PDB entry 8PKJ | electron microscopy, 2.50 A resolution | chains A and J of the 10 polymer chains in the assembly

# Chain A
Molecule: Histone H3 (Fragment)
From: Mus musculus
UniProtKB: A0A7L1D652 (A0A7L1D652_9PASS); residues 0-135 here correspond to UniProt positions 1-136 (UniProt number = residue number + 1)
Amino-acid sequence (136 residues; each row starts with the number of its first residue; numbering starts at 0):
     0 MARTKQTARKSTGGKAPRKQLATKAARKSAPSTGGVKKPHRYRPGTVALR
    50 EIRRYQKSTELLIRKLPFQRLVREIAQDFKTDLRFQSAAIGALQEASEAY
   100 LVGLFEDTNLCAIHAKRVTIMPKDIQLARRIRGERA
Not modelled in the structure: 0-39, 134-135

# Chain J
Molecule: 153-nt DNA strand
From: synthetic construct
Sequence (153 nucleotides; numbered -76 to 76; the number before each row is that of its first residue; numbers below 1 keep their minus sign (DA-76 is residue -76)):
   -76 ATCACAGGATGTATTGGCCTTGAACGTGCCTGGAGACTAGGGAGTAATCC
   -26 CCTTGGCGGTTAAAACGCGGGGGACAGCGCGTACGTGCGTTTAAGCGGTG
    24 CTAGAGCTGTCTACGACCAATTGAGCGGCCTCGGCACCGGGATTCTCCAG
    74 GAT
Not modelled in the structure: -76 to -74, 73-76

# Chain A / chain J interface
Pairs across the interface (22):
  Arg40(A) with DG8(J), base contact; DT9(J), hydrogen bond to the base; DG10(J), hydrogen bond to the sugar
  Tyr41(A) with DT-67(J), sugar contact; DG10(J), hydrogen bond to the phosphate
  Arg42(A) with DT9(J), phosphate contact
  Pro43(A) with DG8(J), phosphate contact; DT9(J), phosphate contact
  Gly44(A) with DG8(J), phosphate contact; DT9(J), hydrogen bond to the phosphate
  Thr45(A) with DT9(J), phosphate contact
  Val46(A) with DT9(J), hydrogen bond to the phosphate; DG10(J), phosphate contact
  Ala47(A) with DT9(J), phosphate contact
  Arg49(A) with DG-66(J), sugar contact; DT-65(J), phosphate contact
  Arg63(A) with DA17(J), phosphate contact; DG18(J), salt bridge to the phosphate
  Lys64(A) with DG18(J), phosphate contact
  Leu65(A) with DG18(J), hydrogen bond to the phosphate
  Arg69(A) with DA17(J), salt bridge to the phosphate
  Arg83(A) with DG27(J), sugar contact
Interface residues without a listed pair, chain A (16 interface residues in all): Pro66, Asp81
Interface residues without a listed pair, chain J (10 interface residues in all): DA26

# In short
Chain A and chain J form an interface of 16 and 10 residues respectively; the contacts include 6 hydrogen
bonds and 2 salt bridges. Polar pairs include Arg40(A)-DT9(J), Arg40(A)-DG10(J) and Tyr41(A)-DG10(J).
Here chain A is Histone H3 (Fragment) (Mus musculus) and chain J is a 153-nt DNA strand (synthetic construct).
Entry 8PKJ (Cryo-EM structure of the nucleosome containing Nr5a2 motif at SHL+5.5) was determined by electron
microscopy together with 8PKI from the same study.
